1W2B - chains 0 and B of the 31 polymer chains in the assembly; structure by X-ray diffraction, 3.50 A resolution.

== Chain 0 ==
Molecule: 23S RRNA
Source organism: Haloarcula marismortui
Sequence (2922 nucleotides; each row starts with the number of its first residue):
     2 UUGGCUACUA UGCCAGCUGG UGGAUUGCUC GGCUCAGGCG CUGAUGAAGG ACGUGCCAAG
    62 CUGCGAUAAG CCAUGGGGAG CCGCACGGAG GCGAAGAACC AUGGAUUUCC GAAUGAGAAU
   122 CUCUCUAACA AUUGCUUCGC GCAAUGAGGA ACCCCGAGAA CUGAAACAUC UCAGUAUCGG
   182 GAGGAACAGA AAACGCAAUG UGAUGUCGUU AGUAACCGCG AGUGAACGCG AUACAGCCCA
   242 AACCGAAGCC CUCACGGGCA AUGUGGUGUC AGGGCUACCU CUCAUCAGCC GACCGUCUCG
   302 ACGAAGUCUC UUGGAACAGA GCGUGAUACA GGGUGACAAC CCCGUACUCG AGACCAGUAC
   362 GACGUGCGGU AGUGCCAGAG UAGCGGGGGU UGGAUAUCCC UCGCGAAUAA CGCAGGCAUC
   422 GACUGCGAAG GCUAAACACA ACCUGAGACC GAUAGUGAAC AAGUAGUGUG AACGAACGCU
   482 GCAAAGUACC CUCAGAAGGG AGGCGAAAUA GAGCAUGAAA UCAGUUGGCG AUCGAGCGAC
   542 AGGGCAUACA AGGUCCCUCG ACGAAUGACC GACGCGCGAG CGUCCAGUAA GACUCACGGG
   602 AAGCCGAUGU UCUGUCGUAC GUUUUGAAAA ACGAGCCAGG GAGUGUGUCU GCAUGGCAAG
   662 UCUAACCGGA GUAUCCGGGG AGGCACAGGG AAACCGACAU GGCCGCAGGG CUUUGCCCGA
   722 GGGCCGCCGU CUUCAAGGGC GGGGAGCCAU GUGGACACGA CCCGAAUCCG GACGAUCUAC
   782 GCAUGGACAA GAUGAAGCGU GCCGAAAGGC ACGUGGAAGU CUGUUAGAGU UGGUGUCCUA
   842 CAAUACCCUC UCGUGAUCUA UGUGUAGGGG UGAAAGGCCC AUCGAGUCCG GCAACAGCUG
   902 GUUCCAAUCG AAACAUGUCG AAGCAUGACC UCCGCCGAGG UAGUCUGUGA GGUAGAGCGA
   962 CCGAUUGGUG UGUCCGCCUC CGAGAGGAGU CGGCACACCU GUCAAACUCC AAACUUACAG
  1022 ACGCCGUUUG ACGCGGGGAU UCCGGUGCGC GGGGUAAGCC UGUGUACCAG GAGGGGAACA
  1082 ACCCAGAGAU AGGUUAAGGU CCCCAAGUGU GGAUUAAGUG UAAUCCUCUG AAGGUGGUCU
  1142 CGAGCCCUAG ACAGCCGGGA GGUGAGCUUA GAAGCAGCUA CCCUCUAAGA AAAGCGUAAC
  1202 AGCUUACCGG CCGAGGUUUG AGGCGCCCAA AAUGAUCGGG ACUCAAAUCC ACCACCGAGA
  1262 CCUGUCCGUA CCACUCAUAC UGGUAAUCGA GUAGAUUGGC GCUCUAAUUG GAUGGAAGUA
  1322 GGGGUGAAAA CUCCUAUGGA CCGAUUAGUG ACGAAAAUCC UGGCCAUAGU AGCAGCGAUA
  1382 GUCGGGUGAG AACCCCGACG GCCUAAUGGA UAAGGGUUCC UCAGCACUGC UGAUCAGCUG
  1442 AGGGUUAGCC GGUCCUAAGU CAUACCGCAA CUCGACUAUG ACGAAAUGGG AAACGGGUUA
  1502 AUAUUCCCGU GCCACUAUGC AGUGAAAGUU GACGCCCUGG GGUCGAUCAC GCUGGGCAUU
  1562 CGCCCAGUCG AACCGUCCAA CUCCGUGGAA GCCGUAAUGG CAGGAAGCGG ACGAACGGCG
  1622 GCAUAGGGAA ACGUGAUUCA ACCUGGGGCC CAUGAAAAGA CGAGCAUAGU GUCCGUACCG
  1682 AGAACCGACA CAGGUGUCCA UGGCGGCGAA AGCCAAGGCC UGUCGGGAGC AACCAACGUU
  1742 AGGGAAUUCG GCAAGUUAGU CCCGUACCUU CGGAAGAAGG GAUGCCUGCU CCGGAACGGA
  1802 GCAGGUCGCA GUGACUCGGA AGCUCGGACU GUCUAGUAAC AACAUAGGUG ACCGCAAAUC
  1862 CGCAAGGACU CGUACGGUCA CUGAAUCCUG CCCAGUGCAG GUAUCUGAAC ACCUCGUACA
  1922 AGAGGACGAA GGACCUGUCA ACGGCGGGGG UAACUAUGAC CCUCUUAAGG UAGCGUAGUA
  1982 CCUUGCCGCA UCAGUAGCGG CUUGCAUGAA UGGAUUAACC AGAGCUUCAC UGUCCCAACG
  2042 UUGGGCCCGG UGAACUGUAC AUUCCAGUGC GGAGUCUGGA GACACCCAGG GGGAAGCGAA
  2102 GACCCUAUGG AGCUUUACUG CAGGCUGUCG CUGAGACGUG GUCGCCGAUG UGCAGCAUAG
  2162 GUAGGAGACA CUACACAGGU ACCCGCGCUA GCGGGCCACC GAGUCAACAG UGAAAUACUA
  2222 CCCGUCGGUG ACUGCGACUC UCACUCCGGG AGGAGGACAC CGAUAGCCGG GCAGUUUGAC
  2282 UGGGGCGGUA CGCGCUCGAA AAGAUAUCGA GCGCGCCCUA UGGCUAUCUC AGCCGGGACA
  2342 GAGACCCGGC GAAGAGUGCA AGAGCAAAAG AUAGCUUGAC AGUGUUCUUC CCAACGAGGA
  2402 ACGCUGACGC GAAAGCGUGG UCUAGCGAAC CAAUUAGCCU GCUUGAUGCG GGCAAUUGAU
  2462 GACAGAAAAG CUACCCUAGG GAUAACAGAG UCGUCACUCG CAAGAGCACA UAUCGACCGA
  2522 GUGGCUUGCU ACCUCGAUGU CGGUUCCCUC CAUCCUGCCC GUGCAGAAGC GGGCAAGGGU
  2582 GAGGUUGUUC GCCUAUUAAA GGAGGUCGUG AGCUGGGUUU AGACCGUCGU GAGACAGGUC
  2642 GGCUGCUAUC UACUGGGUGU GUAAUGGUGU CUGACAAGAA CGACCGUAUA GUACGAGAGG
  2702 AACUACGGUU GGUGGCCACU GGUGUACCGG UUGUUCGAGA GAGCACGUGC CGGGUAGCCA
  2762 CGCCACACGG GGUAAGAGCU GAACGCAUCU AAGCUCGAAA CCCACUUGGA AAAGAGACAC
  2822 CGCCGAGGUC CCGCGUACAA GACGCGGUCG AUAGACUCGG GGUGUGCGCG UCGAGGUAAC
  2882 GAGACGUUAA GCCCACGAGC ACUAACAGAC CAAAGCCAUC AU
Unresolved in the structure: 2-9, 126-127, 715, 971-998, 1560, 1952-1963, 2137-2236, 2339-2343, 2665-2666, 2915-2923
Ion coordination: Mg2+ site 1 near G28 (its only coordinating residue here); Na+ site 1: C40, G41, C443; Na+ site 2: G56, A59, G61; Mg2+ site 2 near U115 (its only coordinating residue here); Na+ site 3 near C141 (its only coordinating residue here); Na+ site 4: U146, G147; Mg2+ site 3: C162, U2276; K+ site 1: C162, U163, U172; Mg2+ site 4: A166, G219; Na+ site 5 near A166 (its only coordinating residue here); Mg2+ site 5: A167, C168; Na+ site 6: C168, G2111; 54 more Na+ sites not listed; 84 more Mg2+ sites not listed; 1 more K+ sites not listed

== Chain B ==
Protein: 50S ribosomal protein L3P
Source organism: Haloarcula marismortui
UniProtKB: P20279 (RL3_HALMA); the construct lacks a stretch of the UniProt sequence, so the offset changes along the chain: 1-311 = UniProt 1-311; 312-337 = UniProt 313-338
Amino-acid sequence (337 residues; each row starts with the number of its first residue):
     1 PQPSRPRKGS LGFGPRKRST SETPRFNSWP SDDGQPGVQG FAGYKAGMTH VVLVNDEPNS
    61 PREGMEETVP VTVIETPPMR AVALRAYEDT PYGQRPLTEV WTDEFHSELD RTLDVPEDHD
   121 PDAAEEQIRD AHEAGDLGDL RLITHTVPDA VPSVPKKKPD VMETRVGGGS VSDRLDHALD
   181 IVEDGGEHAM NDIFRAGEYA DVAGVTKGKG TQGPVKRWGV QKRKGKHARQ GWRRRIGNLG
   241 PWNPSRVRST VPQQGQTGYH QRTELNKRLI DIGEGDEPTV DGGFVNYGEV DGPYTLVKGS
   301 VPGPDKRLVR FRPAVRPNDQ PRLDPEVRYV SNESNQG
Differences from the reference sequence: conflict Arg310 (Phe in P20279)
Ion coordination: Na+: Arg229 (shared with G836(0), A1737(0) of chain 0); Mg2+ site 1: Gln230 (shared with G836(0), U2615(0) of chain 0); Mg2+ site 2: Asn335 (shared with A2757(0) of chain 0)

== How chain 0 and chain B interact ==
Residue-residue contacts (334; chain 0 residue first):
  G834(0) - Arg229(B)  phosphate contact
  U835(0) - Lys226(B)  phosphate contact
  U835(0) - Arg229(B)  salt bridge to the phosphate
  U835(0) - Gln230(B)  hydrogen bond to the phosphate
  G836(0) - Arg229(B)  phosphate contact
  G836(0) - Gln230(B)  phosphate contact
  U1234(0) - Pro244(B)  base contact
  U1234(0) - Arg246(B)  hydrogen bond to the base
  U1234(0) - Arg248(B)  sugar contact
  A1732(0) - Thr211(B)  hydrogen bond to the sugar
  A1732(0) - Gln212(B)  hydrogen bond to the sugar
  A1733(0) - Thr211(B)  sugar contact
  A1733(0) - Gln212(B)  sugar contact
  A1733(0) - Gly213(B)  hydrogen bond to the phosphate
  A1733(0) - Gln254(B)  sugar contact
  C1734(0) - Gly213(B)  phosphate contact
  C1734(0) - Arg234(B)  salt bridge to the phosphate
  C1734(0) - Arg235(B)  hydrogen bond to the sugar
  C1735(0) - Gly231(B)  phosphate contact
  C1735(0) - Trp232(B)  phosphate contact
  C1735(0) - Arg233(B)  hydrogen bond to the phosphate
  C1735(0) - Arg234(B)  hydrogen bond to the phosphate
  C1735(0) - Arg235(B)  salt bridge to the phosphate
  A1736(0) - Gly231(B)  phosphate contact
  A1736(0) - Arg233(B)  salt bridge to the phosphate
  C1750(0) - Lys226(B)  base contact
  G1751(0) - Lys226(B)  hydrogen bond to the base
  C1753(0) - Lys226(B)  sugar contact
  C1753(0) - Arg229(B)  hydrogen bond to the base
  A1754(0) - Arg229(B)  hydrogen bond to the sugar
  U2034(0) - Gly225(B)  hydrogen bond to the phosphate
  C2035(0) - Lys224(B)  phosphate contact
  C2035(0) - Gly225(B)  hydrogen bond to the phosphate
  C2036(0) - Lys224(B)  salt bridge to the phosphate
  C2037(0) - Lys224(B)  hydrogen bond to the phosphate
  A2038(0) - Gln221(B)  phosphate contact
  A2038(0) - Lys222(B)  hydrogen bond to the phosphate
  A2038(0) - Lys224(B)  salt bridge to the phosphate
  A2039(0) - Val215(B)  phosphate contact
  A2039(0) - Lys222(B)  phosphate contact
  A2039(0) - Arg234(B)  salt bridge to the phosphate
  C2065(0) - Ser245(B)  phosphate contact
  C2065(0) - Arg246(B)  hydrogen bond to the phosphate
  C2066(0) - Pro244(B)  phosphate contact
  C2066(0) - Arg246(B)  salt bridge to the phosphate
  A2089(0) - Gln254(B)  base contact
  G2090(0) - Gln253(B)  hydrogen bond to the base
  G2090(0) - Gln254(B)  hydrogen bond to the sugar
  G2091(0) - Arg235(B)  phosphate contact
  G2091(0) - Leu239(B)  base contact
  G2091(0) - Gln253(B)  hydrogen bond to the base
  G2092(0) - Trp232(B)  hydrogen bond to the phosphate
  G2092(0) - Arg235(B)  salt bridge to the phosphate
  G2092(0) - Leu239(B)  phosphate contact
  G2093(0) - Asn238(B)  phosphate contact
  G2093(0) - Leu239(B)  hydrogen bond to the phosphate
  G2093(0) - Gly240(B)  sugar contact
  G2093(0) - Pro241(B)  hydrogen bond to the sugar
  G2093(0) - Trp242(B)  hydrogen bond to the sugar
  G2093(0) - Pro244(B)  sugar contact
  G2093(0) - Ser245(B)  hydrogen bond to the base
  G2093(0) - Arg246(B)  base contact
  G2093(0) - Val247(B)  base contact
  G2094(0) - Trp242(B)  sugar contact
  G2094(0) - Ser245(B)  sugar contact
  A2096(0) - Trp242(B)  sugar contact
  U2539(0) - Trp242(B)  sugar contact
  G2544(0) - His227(B)  base contact
  U2545(0) - Gln2(B)  hydrogen bond to the phosphate
  U2546(0) - Gln2(B)  hydrogen bond to the base
  U2546(0) - Gln221(B)  phosphate contact
  U2546(0) - Ile236(B)  sugar contact
  U2546(0) - Gly237(B)  hydrogen bond to the sugar
  U2546(0) - Asn238(B)  base contact
  C2547(0) - Gln2(B)  hydrogen bond to the base
  C2547(0) - Arg5(B)  salt bridge to the phosphate
  C2547(0) - Lys8(B)  phosphate contact
  C2547(0) - Val220(B)  phosphate contact
  C2547(0) - Gln221(B)  hydrogen bond to the phosphate
  C2547(0) - Ile236(B)  sugar contact
  C2547(0) - Asn238(B)  hydrogen bond to the base
  C2547(0) - Pro252(B)  phosphate contact
  C2548(0) - Arg5(B)  salt bridge to the phosphate
  C2548(0) - Arg7(B)  salt bridge to the phosphate
  C2548(0) - Lys8(B)  hydrogen bond to the phosphate
  C2548(0) - Pro241(B)  base contact
  C2548(0) - Arg248(B)  sugar contact
  C2548(0) - Thr250(B)  hydrogen bond to the sugar
  C2548(0) - Val251(B)  sugar contact
  C2548(0) - Pro252(B)  sugar contact
  C2549(0) - Arg7(B)  salt bridge to the phosphate
  C2549(0) - Arg248(B)  hydrogen bond to the sugar
  C2549(0) - Thr250(B)  phosphate contact
  G2580(0) - Pro6(B)  phosphate contact
  U2581(0) - Ser4(B)  phosphate contact
  U2581(0) - Arg5(B)  hydrogen bond to the phosphate
  U2581(0) - Pro6(B)  phosphate contact
  G2582(0) - Pro3(B)  phosphate contact
  G2582(0) - Ser4(B)  hydrogen bond to the phosphate
  A2583(0) - Pro3(B)  phosphate contact
  C2591(0) - Pro1(B)  phosphate contact
  G2606(0) - Pro241(B)  base contact
  G2606(0) - Asn243(B)  hydrogen bond to the sugar
  U2607(0) - Trp242(B)  stacking on the base
  U2607(0) - Asn243(B)  hydrogen bond to the phosphate
  G2609(0) - Asn238(B)  base contact
  G2609(0) - Pro241(B)  sugar contact
  G2609(0) - Trp242(B)  hydrogen bond to the sugar
  U2610(0) - Asn238(B)  base contact
  U2610(0) - Trp242(B)  phosphate contact
  G2613(0) - Arg223(B)  sugar contact
  G2613(0) - Trp232(B)  phosphate contact
  G2613(0) - Gly237(B)  base contact
  G2613(0) - Asn238(B)  base contact
  C2614(0) - Arg223(B)  sugar contact
  C2614(0) - His227(B)  hydrogen bond to the sugar
  C2614(0) - Gln230(B)  phosphate contact
  C2614(0) - Trp232(B)  sugar contact
  U2615(0) - Lys226(B)  phosphate contact
  U2615(0) - His227(B)  sugar contact
  U2615(0) - Gln230(B)  phosphate contact
  G2616(0) - Lys226(B)  salt bridge to the phosphate
  A2653(0) - Arg246(B)  sugar contact
  A2653(0) - Val247(B)  hydrogen bond to the sugar
  C2654(0) - Val247(B)  sugar contact
  C2654(0) - Arg248(B)  hydrogen bond to the sugar
  C2654(0) - Ser249(B)  phosphate contact
  C2654(0) - Gln253(B)  hydrogen bond to the base
  U2655(0) - Arg217(B)  hydrogen bond to the sugar
  U2655(0) - Ser249(B)  phosphate contact
  U2655(0) - Gln253(B)  hydrogen bond to the sugar
  U2655(0) - Gln254(B)  hydrogen bond to the sugar
  G2656(0) - Pro15(B)  phosphate contact
  G2656(0) - Arg16(B)  hydrogen bond to the phosphate
  G2656(0) - Lys17(B)  phosphate contact
  G2656(0) - Arg217(B)  salt bridge to the phosphate
  G2656(0) - Gly255(B)  sugar contact
  G2656(0) - Gln256(B)  hydrogen bond to the sugar
  G2657(0) - Lys17(B)  phosphate contact
  G2657(0) - Arg18(B)  hydrogen bond to the phosphate
  G2658(0) - Arg18(B)  salt bridge to the phosphate
  G2668(0) - Asp114(B)  hydrogen bond to the base
  U2669(0) - Thr112(B)  hydrogen bond to the sugar
  U2669(0) - Leu113(B)  sugar contact
  U2669(0) - Asp114(B)  sugar contact
  G2670(0) - Arg85(B)  base contact
  G2670(0) - Thr112(B)  sugar contact
  G2670(0) - Leu113(B)  sugar contact
  G2670(0) - Val161(B)  sugar contact
  U2671(0) - Arg25(B)  salt bridge to the phosphate
  U2671(0) - Arg85(B)  hydrogen bond to the base
  U2671(0) - Ile143(B)  sugar contact
  U2671(0) - Val161(B)  sugar contact
  U2671(0) - Glu163(B)  hydrogen bond to the sugar
  C2672(0) - Arg25(B)  salt bridge to the phosphate
  C2672(0) - Arg85(B)  sugar contact
  C2672(0) - Tyr87(B)  hydrogen bond to the sugar
  C2672(0) - Arg141(B)  phosphate contact
  C2672(0) - Met162(B)  phosphate contact
  C2672(0) - Glu163(B)  hydrogen bond to the phosphate
  U2673(0) - Gln94(B)  hydrogen bond to the sugar
  U2673(0) - Arg141(B)  salt bridge to the phosphate
  G2674(0) - Tyr92(B)  sugar contact
  G2674(0) - Gly93(B)  sugar contact
  G2674(0) - Gln94(B)  hydrogen bond to the phosphate
  A2678(0) - Leu11(B)  hydrogen bond to the sugar
  A2678(0) - Gly12(B)  base contact
  G2679(0) - Leu11(B)  sugar contact
  G2679(0) - Gly12(B)  sugar contact
  A2680(0) - Pro6(B)  base contact
  A2681(0) - Ser10(B)  hydrogen bond to the base
  C2682(0) - Arg316(B)  salt bridge to the phosphate
  C2707(0) - Asn59(B)  phosphate contact
  G2708(0) - Glu57(B)  phosphate contact
  G2708(0) - Asn59(B)  phosphate contact
  G2712(0) - Pro6(B)  sugar contact
  G2713(0) - Pro6(B)  sugar contact
  U2714(0) - Arg7(B)  phosphate contact
  U2714(0) - Lys8(B)  phosphate contact
  U2714(0) - Gly9(B)  hydrogen bond to the phosphate
  U2714(0) - Ser10(B)  hydrogen bond to the phosphate
  U2714(0) - Phe13(B)  sugar contact
  G2715(0) - Gly9(B)  phosphate contact
  G2715(0) - Ser10(B)  hydrogen bond to the phosphate
  G2715(0) - Phe13(B)  sugar contact
  G2715(0) - Arg16(B)  salt bridge to the phosphate
  G2715(0) - Arg262(B)  hydrogen bond to the sugar
  G2715(0) - Glu264(B)  hydrogen bond to the base
  G2716(0) - Thr206(B)  sugar contact
  G2716(0) - Arg262(B)  salt bridge to the phosphate
  G2716(0) - Glu264(B)  sugar contact
  G2716(0) - Ser300(B)  hydrogen bond to the base
  G2716(0) - Pro302(B)  sugar contact
  C2717(0) - Lys45(B)  hydrogen bond to the phosphate
  C2717(0) - Met48(B)  hydrogen bond to the sugar
  C2717(0) - Thr206(B)  phosphate contact
  C2717(0) - Lys207(B)  hydrogen bond to the phosphate
  C2717(0) - Ser300(B)  sugar contact
  C2717(0) - Val301(B)  sugar contact
  C2717(0) - Pro302(B)  sugar contact
  C2717(0) - Gly303(B)  hydrogen bond to the phosphate
  C2718(0) - Lys45(B)  salt bridge to the phosphate
  C2718(0) - Met48(B)  sugar contact
  C2718(0) - Lys207(B)  salt bridge to the phosphate
  C2718(0) - Gly303(B)  phosphate contact
  A2719(0) - Met48(B)  sugar contact
  A2719(0) - Thr49(B)  sugar contact
  A2719(0) - His50(B)  hydrogen bond to the sugar
  A2719(0) - Pro70(B)  base contact
  A2719(0) - Asn335(B)  sugar contact
  U2756(0) - Gly337(B)  hydrogen bond to the phosphate
  A2757(0) - Val285(B)  phosphate contact
  A2757(0) - Asn286(B)  sugar contact
  A2757(0) - Asn335(B)  phosphate contact
  A2757(0) - Gln336(B)  phosphate contact
  A2757(0) - Gly337(B)  phosphate contact
  G2758(0) - Val285(B)  phosphate contact
  G2758(0) - Asn286(B)  sugar contact
  C2759(0) - Lys207(B)  salt bridge to the phosphate
  C2760(0) - Lys209(B)  salt bridge to the phosphate
  C2760(0) - Lys216(B)  salt bridge to the phosphate
  C2764(0) - Pro70(B)  sugar contact
  C2765(0) - Glu264(B)  base contact
  C2765(0) - Lys267(B)  hydrogen bond to the sugar
  C2765(0) - Lys298(B)  sugar contact
  C2765(0) - Gly299(B)  sugar contact
  C2765(0) - Ser300(B)  hydrogen bond to the base
  A2766(0) - Glu264(B)  sugar contact
  A2766(0) - Leu265(B)  hydrogen bond to the sugar
  A2766(0) - Asn266(B)  sugar contact
  A2766(0) - Lys267(B)  sugar contact
  A2766(0) - Lys298(B)  salt bridge to the phosphate
  C2767(0) - Asn266(B)  hydrogen bond to the phosphate
  C2767(0) - Arg316(B)  hydrogen bond to the phosphate
  C2767(0) - Asn318(B)  hydrogen bond to the phosphate
  A2768(0) - Arg316(B)  hydrogen bond to the phosphate
  A2768(0) - Asn318(B)  hydrogen bond to the phosphate
  C2806(0) - Ser28(B)  hydrogen bond to the phosphate
  C2806(0) - Arg316(B)  sugar contact
  U2807(0) - Gly12(B)  base contact
  U2807(0) - Phe13(B)  sugar contact
  U2807(0) - Asn27(B)  hydrogen bond to the phosphate
  U2807(0) - Ser28(B)  hydrogen bond to the phosphate
  U2807(0) - Thr263(B)  phosphate contact
  U2807(0) - Arg312(B)  salt bridge to the phosphate
  U2808(0) - Gly12(B)  sugar contact
  U2808(0) - Phe13(B)  sugar contact
  U2808(0) - Gly14(B)  hydrogen bond to the sugar
  U2808(0) - Asn27(B)  hydrogen bond to the phosphate
  U2808(0) - Gln261(B)  hydrogen bond to the phosphate
  U2808(0) - Arg262(B)  phosphate contact
  U2808(0) - Thr263(B)  hydrogen bond to the phosphate
  G2809(0) - Gly14(B)  sugar contact
  G2809(0) - Pro15(B)  sugar contact
  G2809(0) - Lys17(B)  phosphate contact
  G2809(0) - Gln261(B)  phosphate contact
  G2810(0) - Lys17(B)  salt bridge to the phosphate
  G2810(0) - Thr20(B)  hydrogen bond to the phosphate
  G2815(0) - Tyr92(B)  hydrogen bond to the base
  G2817(0) - Arg95(B)  hydrogen bond to the sugar
  A2818(0) - Arg95(B)  sugar contact
  A2818(0) - Pro96(B)  hydrogen bond to the sugar
  C2819(0) - Arg85(B)  hydrogen bond to the base
  C2819(0) - Pro96(B)  sugar contact
  C2819(0) - Leu97(B)  phosphate contact
  C2819(0) - Thr98(B)  phosphate contact
  C2819(0) - Glu99(B)  hydrogen bond to the sugar
  A2820(0) - Thr98(B)  phosphate contact
  A2820(0) - Glu99(B)  sugar contact
  A2820(0) - Trp101(B)  hydrogen bond to the sugar
  A2820(0) - His119(B)  phosphate contact
  C2821(0) - Asp114(B)  hydrogen bond to the sugar
  C2821(0) - Val115(B)  sugar contact
  C2821(0) - Pro116(B)  sugar contact
  C2821(0) - Glu117(B)  phosphate contact
  C2821(0) - His119(B)  salt bridge to the phosphate
  C2822(0) - Asp114(B)  sugar contact
  C2822(0) - Glu117(B)  hydrogen bond to the phosphate
  C2822(0) - Asp118(B)  hydrogen bond to the phosphate
  G2823(0) - Glu117(B)  phosphate contact
  A2827(0) - Asp114(B)  phosphate contact
  G2828(0) - Asp114(B)  phosphate contact
  U2837(0) - Glu22(B)  base contact
  U2837(0) - Val154(B)  base contact
  U2837(0) - Pro155(B)  base contact
  U2837(0) - Lys156(B)  base contact
  U2837(0) - Pro304(B)  phosphate contact
  U2837(0) - Lys306(B)  salt bridge to the phosphate
  U2837(0) - Arg307(B)  hydrogen bond to the sugar
  A2838(0) - Lys207(B)  phosphate contact
  A2838(0) - Gly208(B)  hydrogen bond to the phosphate
  A2838(0) - Tyr259(B)  sugar contact
  A2838(0) - Arg307(B)  salt bridge to the phosphate
  C2839(0) - Arg18(B)  hydrogen bond to the phosphate
  C2839(0) - Gly208(B)  phosphate contact
  C2839(0) - Lys209(B)  hydrogen bond to the phosphate
  C2839(0) - Gly210(B)  hydrogen bond to the phosphate
  C2839(0) - Gln256(B)  hydrogen bond to the phosphate
  A2840(0) - Gly210(B)  phosphate contact
  A2840(0) - Thr211(B)  hydrogen bond to the phosphate
  G2842(0) - Arg18(B)  hydrogen bond to the base
  A2843(0) - Arg18(B)  hydrogen bond to the base
  C2844(0) - Tyr259(B)  sugar contact
  C2846(0) - Pro155(B)  sugar contact
  C2846(0) - Lys156(B)  phosphate contact
  C2846(0) - Lys158(B)  salt bridge to the phosphate
  G2847(0) - Pro155(B)  sugar contact
  G2847(0) - Lys156(B)  phosphate contact
  G2847(0) - Lys157(B)  hydrogen bond to the phosphate
  G2847(0) - Lys158(B)  hydrogen bond to the phosphate
  G2848(0) - Arg111(B)  salt bridge to the phosphate
  G2848(0) - Lys157(B)  salt bridge to the phosphate
  G2851(0) - Lys157(B)  hydrogen bond to the phosphate
  A2852(0) - Lys157(B)  salt bridge to the phosphate
  U2853(0) - Pro155(B)  phosphate contact
  G2860(0) - Gly282(B)  hydrogen bond to the base
  G2861(0) - Asp281(B)  hydrogen bond to the sugar
  G2861(0) - Gly282(B)  hydrogen bond to the sugar
  G2861(0) - Ser334(B)  hydrogen bond to the sugar
  G2861(0) - Gln336(B)  hydrogen bond to the base
  G2862(0) - Ser334(B)  phosphate contact
  G2862(0) - Gln336(B)  sugar contact
  G2862(0) - Gly337(B)  phosphate contact
  G2863(0) - Gly337(B)  phosphate contact
  C2897(0) - Val285(B)  sugar contact
  C2897(0) - Asn286(B)  hydrogen bond to the sugar
  C2897(0) - Gln336(B)  hydrogen bond to the base
  G2898(0) - Gly282(B)  sugar contact
  G2898(0) - Phe284(B)  sugar contact
  G2898(0) - Asn286(B)  phosphate contact
  G2898(0) - Tyr287(B)  sugar contact
  G2898(0) - Gly288(B)  phosphate contact
  G2898(0) - Glu289(B)  sugar contact
  A2899(0) - Glu289(B)  sugar contact
Other interface residues (no listed pair), chain 0 (124 interface residues in all): U837, A2095, C2720
Other interface residues (no listed pair), chain B (146 interface residues in all): Ser19, His260, Gly283, Asp305, Arg310, Val315, Glu333

== Summary ==
124 residues of chain 0 face 146 of chain B across their interface; the contacts include 114 hydrogen bonds,
37 salt bridges and 1 aromatic stacking contact. Polar contacts include U1234(0)-Arg246(B), G1751(0)-Lys226(B)
and C1753(0)-Arg229(B). C40(0), G41(0) and C443(0) coordinate Na+ site 1.
Chain 0 is 23S RRNA and chain B is 50S ribosomal protein L3P, both from Haloarcula marismortui; the structure,
Trigger Factor ribosome binding domain in complex with 50S, was determined by X-ray diffraction (same
publication as 1W26).
